7UAR - chains C and F of the 9 polymer chains in the assembly; structure by electron microscopy, 3.50 A resolution.

[Chain C]
Name: Spike glycoprotein
Organism: Severe acute respiratory syndrome coronavirus 2
UniProtKB: P0DTC2 (SPIKE_SARS2); residue numbers follow UniProt; this construct covers 1-672, 676-1213
Amino-acid sequence (1256 residues; row label = number of the first residue in the row; note: 3 numbers in that range are skipped by the numbering (no residue carries them; nothing is unmodelled there)):
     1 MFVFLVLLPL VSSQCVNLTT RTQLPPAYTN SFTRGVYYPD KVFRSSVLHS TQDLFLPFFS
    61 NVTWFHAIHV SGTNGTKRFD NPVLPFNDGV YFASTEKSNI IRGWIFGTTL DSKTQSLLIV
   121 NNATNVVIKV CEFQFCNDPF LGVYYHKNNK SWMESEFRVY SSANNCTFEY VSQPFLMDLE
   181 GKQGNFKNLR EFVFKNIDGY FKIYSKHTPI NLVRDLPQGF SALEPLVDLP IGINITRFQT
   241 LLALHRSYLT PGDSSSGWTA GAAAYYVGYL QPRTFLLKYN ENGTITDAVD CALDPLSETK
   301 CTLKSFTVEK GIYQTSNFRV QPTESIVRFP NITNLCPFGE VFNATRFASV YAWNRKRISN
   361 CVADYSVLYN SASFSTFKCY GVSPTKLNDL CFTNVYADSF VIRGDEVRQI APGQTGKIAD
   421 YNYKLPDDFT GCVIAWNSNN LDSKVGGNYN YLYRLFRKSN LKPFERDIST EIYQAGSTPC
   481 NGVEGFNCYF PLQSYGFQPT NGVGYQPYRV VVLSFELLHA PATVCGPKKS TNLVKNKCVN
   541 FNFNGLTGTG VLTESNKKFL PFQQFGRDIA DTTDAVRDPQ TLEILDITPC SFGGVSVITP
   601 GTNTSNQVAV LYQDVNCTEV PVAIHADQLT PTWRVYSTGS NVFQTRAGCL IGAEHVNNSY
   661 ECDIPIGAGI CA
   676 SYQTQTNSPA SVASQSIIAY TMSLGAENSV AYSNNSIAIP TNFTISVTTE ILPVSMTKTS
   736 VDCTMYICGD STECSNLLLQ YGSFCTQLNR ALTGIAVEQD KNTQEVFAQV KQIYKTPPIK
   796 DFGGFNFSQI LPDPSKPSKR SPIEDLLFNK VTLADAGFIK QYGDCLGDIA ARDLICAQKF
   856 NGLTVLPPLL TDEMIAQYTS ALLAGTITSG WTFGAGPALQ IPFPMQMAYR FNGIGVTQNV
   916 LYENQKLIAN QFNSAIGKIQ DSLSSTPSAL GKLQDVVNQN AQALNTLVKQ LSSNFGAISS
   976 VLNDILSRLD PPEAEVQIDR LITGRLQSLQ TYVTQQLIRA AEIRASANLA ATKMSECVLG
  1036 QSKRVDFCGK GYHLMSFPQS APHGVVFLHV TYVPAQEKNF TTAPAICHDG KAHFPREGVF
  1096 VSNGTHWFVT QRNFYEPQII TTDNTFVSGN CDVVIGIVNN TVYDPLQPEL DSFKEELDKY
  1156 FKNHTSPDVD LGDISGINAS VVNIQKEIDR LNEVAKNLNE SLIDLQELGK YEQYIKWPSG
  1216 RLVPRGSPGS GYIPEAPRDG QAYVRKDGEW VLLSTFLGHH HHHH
Unresolved in the structure: 1-26, 67-79, 96-98, 141-156, 177-186, 246-260, 444-448, 455-459, 472-486, 499-502, 621-640, 676-686, 829-852, 1147-1259
Construct notes: conflict Pro-817 (Phe in P0DTC2), Pro-892 (Ala in P0DTC2), Pro-899 (Ala in P0DTC2), Pro-942 (Ala in P0DTC2), Pro-986 (Lys in P0DTC2), Pro-987 (Val in P0DTC2); expression tag (1214-1259)
UniProt features mapped onto this chain:
  - region: Asn-280 to Cys-301 (Putative superantigen), Arg-403 to Asp-405 (Integrin-binding motif), Asn-448 to Phe-456 (Immunodominant HLA epitope recognized by the CD8+), Ser-816 to Tyr-837 (Fusion peptide 1), Lys-835 to Phe-855 (Fusion peptide 2), Asp-1163 to Glu-1202 (Heptad repeat 2)
  - site: Arg-815, Ser-816 (Cleavage)
  - glycosylation: Asn-17 (N-linked (GlcNAc...) (complex) asparagine), Asn-61 (N-linked (GlcNAc...) (hybrid) asparagine), Asn-74 (N-linked (GlcNAc...) (complex) asparagine), Asn-122 (N-linked (GlcNAc...) (hybrid) asparagine), Asn-149 (N-linked (GlcNAc...) (complex) asparagine), Asn-165 (N-linked (GlcNAc...) (complex) asparagine), Asn-234 (N-linked (GlcNAc...) (high mannose) asparagine), Asn-282 (N-linked (GlcNAc...) (complex) asparagine), Thr-323 (O-linked (GalNAc) threonine), Ser-325 (O-linked (HexNAc...) serine), Asn-331 (N-linked (GlcNAc...) (complex) asparagine), Asn-343 (N-linked (GlcNAc...) (complex) asparagine), Asn-603 (N-linked (GlcNAc...) (hybrid) asparagine), Asn-616 (N-linked (GlcNAc...) (complex) asparagine), Asn-657 (N-linked (GlcNAc...) (complex) asparagine), Asn-709 (N-linked (GlcNAc...) (high mannose) asparagine), Asn-717 (N-linked (GlcNAc...) (hybrid) asparagine), Asn-801 (N-linked (GlcNAc...) (hybrid) asparagine), Asn-1074 (N-linked (GlcNAc...) (hybrid) asparagine), Asn-1098 (N-linked (GlcNAc...) (complex) asparagine) and 4 more in UniProt
Cystine bridges: Cys-131/Cys-166, Cys-291/Cys-301, Cys-336/Cys-361, Cys-379/Cys-432, Cys-391/Cys-525, Cys-538/Cys-590, Cys-617/Cys-649, Cys-662/Cys-671, Cys-738/Cys-760, Cys-743/Cys-749, Cys-1032/Cys-1043, Cys-1082/Cys-1126
Covalent attachments: N-acetylglucosamine (NAG) linked to Asn-61, Asn-234, Asn-331, Asn-343, Asn-603, Asn-709, Asn-717, Asn-801, Asn-1098, Asn-1134
Reported in the primary citation:
  - post-translational modification sites: Asn-282, Asn-603

[Chain F]
Name: C1717 Fab Heavy Chain
Organism: Homo sapiens
Notes: antibody fragment or engineered binder
Amino-acid sequence (227 residues; numbered 1 to 227; the number before each row is that of its first residue):
     1 QVQLVQSGAE VKKPGSSVKV SCKTSGGTFN SFAINWVRQA PGQGPEWMGR VIPVLEIANY
    61 AQKFQGRITI TADKSTSTAY MELSSLTSED TAIYYCARHH IAVAQPYFDY WGQGTLVTVS
   121 SASTKGPSVF PLAPSSKSTS GGTAALGCLV KDYFPEPVTV SWNSGALTSG VHTFPAVLQS
   181 SGLYSLSSVV TVPSSSLGTQ TYICNVNHKP SNTKVDKRVE PKSCDKT
Unresolved in the structure: 1, 121-227
Cystine bridges: Cys-22/Cys-96

[How chain C and chain F interact]
Contacting residue pairs (24; chain C residue first):
  Asn-30(C) with Leu-55(F)
  Phe-59(C) with Leu-55(F), hydrophobic; Ile-101(F), hydrophobic
  Gln-218(C) with Asn-59(F), hydrogen bond
  Phe-220(C) with Ala-104(F), hydrophobic; Gln-105(F)
  Thr-286(C) with Gln-105(F)
  Asp-287(C) with Gln-105(F)
  Ala-288(C) with Ala-102(F); Val-103(F); Ala-104(F)
  Val-289(C) with Ala-102(F)
  Leu-293(C) with Ser-31(F); Ile-101(F), hydrophobic; Ala-102(F), hydrophobic
  Asp-294(C) with Ser-31(F)
  Leu-296(C) with His-100(F)
  Ser-297(C) with His-100(F); Ala-102(F)
  Lys-300(C) with His-100(F), hydrogen bond
  Thr-604(C) with Val-2(F), hydrogen bond (backbone-backbone)
  Ser-605(C) with Val-2(F), hydrogen bond (side chain-backbone)
  Asn-606(C) with Phe-32(F); Arg-98(F)
Also at the interface, not in a pair above, chain C (20 interface residues in all): Phe-32, Asn-211, Asp-290, Thr-602
Also at the interface, not in a pair above, chain F (14 interface residues in all): Arg-50, Gln-62
From the paper, about this interface:
  - epitope / paratope residues, chain C: Pro-57(C), Ile-210(C)

[In short]
20 residues of chain C and 14 residues of chain F are in contact, with 4 hydrogen bonds. Polar pairs include
Gln-218(C)/Asn-59(F), Lys-300(C)/His-100(F) and Ser-605(C)/Val-2(F). N-acetylglucosamine is covalently linked
to Asn-61(C), Asn-234(C), Asn-331(C), Asn-343(C), Asn-603(C) and Asn-709(C) and 4 more. The paper reports
epitope/paratope residues Pro-57(C) and Ile-210(C); modification sites Asn-282(C) and Asn-603(C).
Chain C is Spike glycoprotein (Severe acute respiratory syndrome coronavirus 2) and chain F is C1717 Fab Heavy
Chain (Homo sapiens); the structure, Structure of the SARS-CoV-2 S 6P trimer in complex with the neutralizing
antibody Fab fragment, C1717, was determined by electron microscopy, deposited together with 7UAP and 7UAQ.
